2Q9F - chain A; structure by X-ray diffraction, 1.90 A resolution.

# Chain A
Name: Cytochrome P450 46A1
From: Homo sapiens
Notes: EC 1.14.13.98
UniProtKB: Q9Y6A2 (CP46A_HUMAN); numbering as in UniProt (aligned over 51-500)
Sequence (456 residues; row label = number of the first residue in the row):
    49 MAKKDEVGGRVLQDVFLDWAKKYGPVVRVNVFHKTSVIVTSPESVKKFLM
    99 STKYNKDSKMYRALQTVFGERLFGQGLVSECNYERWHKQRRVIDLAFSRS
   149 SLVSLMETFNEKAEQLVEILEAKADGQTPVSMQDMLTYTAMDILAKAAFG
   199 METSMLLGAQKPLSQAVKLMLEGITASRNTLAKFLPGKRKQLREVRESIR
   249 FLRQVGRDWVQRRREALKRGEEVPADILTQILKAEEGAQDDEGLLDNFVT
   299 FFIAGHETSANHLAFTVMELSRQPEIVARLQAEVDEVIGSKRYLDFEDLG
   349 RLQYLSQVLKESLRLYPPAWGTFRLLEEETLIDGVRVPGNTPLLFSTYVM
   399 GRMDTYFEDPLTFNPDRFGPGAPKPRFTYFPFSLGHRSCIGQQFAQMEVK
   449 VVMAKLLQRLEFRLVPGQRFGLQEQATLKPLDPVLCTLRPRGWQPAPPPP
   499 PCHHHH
Unresolved in the structure: 49-58, 492-504
Construct notes: expression tag (49-50, 501-504)
Swiss-Prot annotation at these positions:
  - binding site (heme): Cys437
Bound ions: heme Fe near Cys437 (its only coordinating residue here)
Residues lining bound ligands:
  - cholest-5-en-3-yl hydrogen sulfate (C3S): Phe80, His81, Met108, Tyr109, Arg110, Ala111, Leu112, Phe121, Val126, Ile222, Ser225, Arg226, Asn227, Ile301, Ala302, Thr306, Pro366, Ala367, Trp368, Gly369, Phe371, Ala474, Thr475
  - heme (HEM): Lys104, Tyr109, Leu125, Val126, Trp134, Arg138, Phe145, Leu192, Ile275, Thr298, Phe299, Ala302, Gly303, Thr306, Ser307, His310, Leu361, Pro366, Ala367, Gly369, Thr370, Arg372, Pro429, Phe430, Ser431, Arg435, Ser436, Cys437, Ile438, Gly439, Phe442, Ala443, Glu446
From the paper describing this entry:
  - binding site for cholest-5-en-3-yl hydrogen sulfate: Phe80, His81, Met108, Tyr109, Arg110, Ala111, Leu112, Phe121, Val126, Ile222, Asn227, Ile301, Ala302, Thr306, Ala367, Trp368, Phe371, Ala474, Thr475
  - contacts within the chain: Phe116-Leu240, Phe116-Arg244 (backbone contact), Glu118-Arg248, Arg119-Asp294, Leu120-Arg251 (backbone contact), Trp368-Ala474 (hydrogen bond)
  - conformationally variable residues (helix shift, loop rearrangement, order/disorder transition): Val79 to Thr83, Ser106 to Gln113, Lys209 to Ser225, Ala230 to Gln239, Trp368, Gly369, Ala474
  - binding site for heme: Ala302, Thr306

# Overview
Bound to chain A: heme and cholest-5-en-3-yl hydrogen sulfate. From UniProt: heme-binding residue Cys437. The
paper reports a binding site for cholest-5-en-3-yl hydrogen sulfate at Phe80, His81 and Met108 among others; a
binding site for heme at Ala302 and Thr306.
Chain A is Cytochrome P450 46A1 (Homo sapiens); the structure, Crystal structure of human cytochrome P450 46A1
in complex with cholesterol-3-sulphate, was determined by X-ray diffraction together with 2Q9G from the same
study.
